PDB entry 7MGV | X-ray diffraction, 2.44 A resolution | chains A and U of the 5 polymer chains in the assembly

Chain A:
Protein: CdnC
Source organism: Chryseobacterium gregarium DSM 19109
Sequence (360 residues; numbered -19 to 340; the number before each row is that of its first residue; numbers below 1 keep their minus sign (Met-19 is residue -19)):
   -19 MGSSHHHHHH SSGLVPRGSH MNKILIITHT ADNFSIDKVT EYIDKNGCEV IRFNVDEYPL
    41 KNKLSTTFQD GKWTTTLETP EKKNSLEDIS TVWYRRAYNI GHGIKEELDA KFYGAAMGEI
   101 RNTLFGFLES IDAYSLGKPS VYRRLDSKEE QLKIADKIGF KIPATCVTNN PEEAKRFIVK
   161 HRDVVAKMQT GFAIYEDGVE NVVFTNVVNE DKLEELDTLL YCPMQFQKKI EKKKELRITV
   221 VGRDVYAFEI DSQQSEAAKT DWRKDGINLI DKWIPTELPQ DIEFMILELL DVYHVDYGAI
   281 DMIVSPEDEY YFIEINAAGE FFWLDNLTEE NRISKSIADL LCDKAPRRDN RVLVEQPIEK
Disordered / not traced: -19 to 0, 334-340
Small-molecule neighbours: ADP (adenosine-5'-diphosphate): Pro143, Val165, Lys167, Phe184, Thr185, Gln207, Lys208, Lys209, Ile210, Lys212, Glu215, Ile283, Ile293
Reported in the primary citation:
  - binding site for ADP: Lys167, Thr185, Gln207, Lys208, Lys212, Glu215, Arg243, Glu294
  - contacts within the chain: Arg75-Glu300, Ser15-Arg75 (hydrogen bond), Arg76-Asp126
  - specificity-determining residues: Arg123
  - mutagenesis - R123D, R123G: abolished catalytic activity
  - catalytic residues: Arg217 (proposed by the authors, not directly observed)

Chain U:
Protein: CdnA3 Leader peptide
Sequence (12 residues; numbered 1 to 12; the number before each row is that of its first residue):
     1 KEPFFAAFLE KQ
Reported in the primary citation:
  - contacts within the chain: Pro3-Ala6, Phe4-Ala7, Phe5-Phe8, Ala6-Leu9

Interface between chain A and chain U:
Residue-residue contacts (36):
  Ala166(A) - Phe8(U)  hydrophobic
  Met168(A) - Phe5(U)  hydrophobic
  Phe172(A) - Phe5(U)  hydrophobic
  Phe172(A) - Leu9(U)  hydrophobic
  Val179(A) - Gln12(U)
  Glu180(A) - Lys11(U)
  Glu180(A) - Gln12(U)  hydrogen bond (backbone-backbone)
  Asn181(A) - Leu9(U)
  Asn181(A) - Glu10(U)
  Val182(A) - Phe8(U)
  Val182(A) - Leu9(U)
  Val182(A) - Glu10(U)  hydrogen bond (backbone-backbone)
  Val182(A) - Gln12(U)
  Val183(A) - Phe5(U)
  Val183(A) - Phe8(U)
  Val183(A) - Leu9(U)  hydrophobic
  Phe184(A) - Phe8(U)  hydrogen bond (backbone-backbone)
  Phe184(A) - Glu10(U)
  Phe184(A) - Gln12(U)
  Asn186(A) - Phe8(U)
  Asn186(A) - Glu10(U)
  Lys192(A) - Phe4(U)
  Lys192(A) - Ala7(U)
  Lys192(A) - Phe8(U)
  Glu195(A) - Phe4(U)
  Leu196(A) - Phe4(U)  hydrophobic
  Thr198(A) - Glu2(U)
  Thr198(A) - Pro3(U)
  Thr198(A) - Phe4(U)  hydrogen bond (side chain-backbone)
  Leu199(A) - Phe4(U)  hydrophobic
  Tyr201(A) - Lys1(U)
  Cys202(A) - Phe5(U)  hydrophobic
  Met204(A) - Phe4(U)  hydrophobic
  Met204(A) - Phe5(U)  hydrophobic
  Met204(A) - Phe8(U)  hydrophobic
  Phe206(A) - Phe4(U)  hydrophobic
Other interface residues (no listed pair), chain A (22 interface residues in all): Ile174, Val187, Val188
Interface features reported in the paper:
  - residue pairs: Glu180(A)-Gln12(U) (hydrogen bond), Asn181(A)-Lys11(U)

In short:
Chain A and chain U form an interface of 22 and 11 residues respectively; the contacts include 4 hydrogen
bonds. Polar contacts include Thr198(A)-Phe4(U), Glu180(A)-Gln12(U) and Val182(A)-Glu10(U). The authors report
a hydrogen bond between Glu180(A) and Gln12(U); a contact between Asn181(A) and Lys11(U). The paper reports
the catalytic residue Arg217(A); R123D and R123G of chain A abolish catalytic activity.
Here chain A is CdnC (Chryseobacterium gregarium DSM 19109) and chain U is CdnA3 Leader peptide. Entry 7MGV
(Chryseobacterium gregarium RiPP-associated ATP-grasp ligase in complex with ADP, and a leader and core
peptide) was determined by X-ray diffraction.
